Entry 7DPU (X-ray diffraction, 1.75 A resolution); this record covers chains A and B.

Chain A (and B):
Molecule: 3C-like proteinase
Organism: Severe acute respiratory syndrome coronavirus 2
Notes: EC 3.4.22.69; chain B of this document is another copy of the same molecule, construct and numbering; everything in this record applies to it too
Reference sequence: P0DTC1 (R1A_SARS2); residues 1-306 here correspond to UniProt positions 3264-3569 (UniProt number = residue number + 3263)
Sequence (306 residues; numbered 1 to 306; the number before each row is that of its first residue):
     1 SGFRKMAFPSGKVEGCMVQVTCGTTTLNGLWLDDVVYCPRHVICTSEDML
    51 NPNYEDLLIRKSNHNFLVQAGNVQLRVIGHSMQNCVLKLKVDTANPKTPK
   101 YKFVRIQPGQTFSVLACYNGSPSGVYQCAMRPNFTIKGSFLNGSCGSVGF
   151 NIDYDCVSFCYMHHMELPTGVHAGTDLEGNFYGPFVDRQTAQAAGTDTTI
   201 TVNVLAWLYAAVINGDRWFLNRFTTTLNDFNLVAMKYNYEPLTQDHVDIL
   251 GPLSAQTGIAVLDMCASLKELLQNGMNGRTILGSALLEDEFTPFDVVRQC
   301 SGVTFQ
Unresolved in the structure: 305-306 (chain B: fully traced)
Glycans and other covalent adducts: 7-O-methyl-myricetin (HER) linked to Cys145
Ligand contacts: 7-O-methyl-myricetin (HER; 7-methoxy-3,5-bis(oxidanyl)-2-[3,4,5-tris(oxidanyl)phenyl]chromen-4-one): Thr25, Thr26, Leu27, His41, Cys44, Met49, Pro52, Tyr54, Gly143, Ser144, His164, Met165, Glu166, Asp187, Arg188, Gln189
Reported in the primary citation:
  - binding site for 7-O-methyl-myricetin: Thr26, His41, Cys44, Met49, Pro52, Tyr54, Gly143, Cys145, Glu166, Arg188, Gln189
  - conformationally variable residues (side-chain flip): His41

Chain A / chain B interface:
Residue-residue contacts (88):
  Ser1(A) - Gly138(B)
  Ser1(A) - Ser139(B)
  Ser1(A) - Phe140(B)  hydrogen bond (backbone-backbone)
  Ser1(A) - Glu166(B)  hydrogen bond (backbone-side chain)
  Ser1(A) - His172(B)  hydrogen bond (backbone-side chain)
  Gly2(A) - Gly138(B)
  Gly2(A) - Ser139(B)
  Phe3(A) - Gly138(B)
  Arg4(A) - Tyr126(B)
  Arg4(A) - Gln127(B)  hydrogen bond (side chain-backbone)
  Arg4(A) - Cys128(B)
  Arg4(A) - Lys137(B)  hydrogen bond (side chain-backbone)
  Arg4(A) - Gly138(B)
  Arg4(A) - Ser139(B)
  Arg4(A) - Glu290(B)  salt bridge
  Met6(A) - Gly124(B)
  Met6(A) - Val125(B)
  Met6(A) - Tyr126(B)  hydrophobic
  Ala7(A) - Gly124(B)
  Ala7(A) - Val125(B)  hydrogen bond (backbone-backbone)
  Phe8(A) - Val125(B)
  Pro9(A) - Ser10(B)
  Pro9(A) - Glu14(B)
  Pro9(A) - Pro122(B)  hydrophobic
  Pro9(A) - Ser123(B)
  Pro9(A) - Gly124(B)
  Ser10(A) - Pro9(B)
  Ser10(A) - Ser10(B)  hydrogen bond (side chain-backbone)
  Ser10(A) - Glu14(B)  hydrogen bond (backbone-side chain)
  Gly11(A) - Gly11(B)
  Gly11(A) - Glu14(B)  hydrogen bond (backbone-side chain)
  Glu14(A) - Pro9(B)
  Glu14(A) - Ser10(B)  hydrogen bond (side chain-backbone)
  Glu14(A) - Gly11(B)  hydrogen bond (side chain-backbone)
  Tyr118(A) - Thr304(B)
  Ser121(A) - Thr304(B)
  Ser121(A) - Phe305(B)
  Pro122(A) - Pro9(B)  hydrophobic
  Pro122(A) - Thr304(B)
  Pro122(A) - Phe305(B)  hydrogen bond (backbone-backbone)
  Pro122(A) - Gln306(B)
  Ser123(A) - Met6(B)
  Ser123(A) - Val303(B)  hydrogen bond (side chain-backbone)
  Ser123(A) - Phe305(B)
  Gly124(A) - Met6(B)
  Gly124(A) - Ala7(B)
  Gly124(A) - Pro9(B)
  Val125(A) - Met6(B)
  Val125(A) - Ala7(B)  hydrogen bond (backbone-backbone)
  Val125(A) - Phe8(B)
  Val125(A) - Val125(B)  hydrophobic
  Tyr126(A) - Arg4(B)
  Tyr126(A) - Met6(B)  hydrophobic
  Gln127(A) - Arg4(B)  hydrogen bond (backbone-side chain)
  Cys128(A) - Arg4(B)
  Lys137(A) - Arg4(B)  hydrogen bond (backbone-side chain)
  Gly138(A) - Ser1(B)
  Gly138(A) - Gly2(B)
  Gly138(A) - Phe3(B)
  Gly138(A) - Arg4(B)
  Ser139(A) - Ser1(B)
  Ser139(A) - Gly2(B)
  Ser139(A) - Met6(B)
  Ser139(A) - Gln299(B)
  Phe140(A) - Ser1(B)
  Phe140(A) - Gly2(B)  hydrogen bond (backbone-backbone)
  Phe140(A) - Ile213(B)  hydrophobic
  Phe140(A) - Asn214(B)
  Phe140(A) - Gln299(B)  hydrogen bond (backbone-side chain)
  Phe140(A) - Cys300(B)  hydrophobic
  Leu141(A) - Gln299(B)
  Leu141(A) - Cys300(B)
  Leu141(A) - Ser301(B)
  Leu141(A) - Gly302(B)
  Asn142(A) - Ser1(B)  hydrogen bond (side chain-backbone)
  Gly170(A) - Ser1(B)  hydrogen bond (backbone-backbone)
  Gly283(A) - Leu286(B)
  Ala285(A) - Ala285(B)  hydrophobic
  Ala285(A) - Leu286(B)  hydrophobic
  Leu286(A) - Gly283(B)
  Leu286(A) - Ala285(B)  hydrophobic
  Glu290(A) - Arg4(B)  salt bridge
  Gln299(A) - Ser139(B)  hydrogen bond
  Val303(A) - Ser123(B)  hydrogen bond (backbone-side chain)
  Thr304(A) - Tyr118(B)
  Thr304(A) - Ser121(B)
  Thr304(A) - Pro122(B)
  Thr304(A) - Ser123(B)
Also at the interface, not in a pair above, chain A (43 interface residues in all): Lys5, Lys12, Leu115, Ala116, Thr169, His172, Thr280, Ser284, Gly302
Also at the interface, not in a pair above, chain B (47 interface residues in all): Lys5, Leu115, Ala116, Leu141, Gly170, Thr280, Ser284

Overview:
The interface between chain A and chain B involves 43 residues on one side and 47 on the other; the contacts
include 22 hydrogen bonds and 2 salt bridges. Among the polar pairs are Arg4(A)-Glu290(B), Ser1(A)-Glu166(B)
and Ser1(A)-His172(B). The paper reports a binding site for 7-O-methyl-myricetin at Thr26(A), His41(A) and
Cys44(A) among others; conformational variability at His41(A).
Both chains are 3C-like proteinase (Severe acute respiratory syndrome coronavirus 2). Entry 7DPU (SARS-CoV-2
3CL protease (3CLpro) in complex with 7-O-methyl-myricetin) was determined by X-ray diffraction (same
publication as 7DPP and 7DPV).
